Entry 4HE8 (X-ray diffraction, 3.30 A resolution); this record covers chains K and L of the 7 polymer chains in the assembly.

Chain K:
Protein: NADH-quinone oxidoreductase subunit 11
Organism: Thermus thermophilus
Notes: EC 1.6.5.3
UniProtKB: Q56226 (NQO11_THET8); residue numbers follow UniProt; this construct covers 1-95
Chain sequence (95 residues; each row starts with the number of its first residue):
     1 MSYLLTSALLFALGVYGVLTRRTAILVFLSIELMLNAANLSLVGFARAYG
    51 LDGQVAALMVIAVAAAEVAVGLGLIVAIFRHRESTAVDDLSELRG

Chain L:
Protein: NADH-quinone oxidoreductase subunit 12
Organism: Thermus thermophilus
Notes: EC 1.6.5.3
UniProtKB: Q56227 (NQO12_THET8); residue numbers follow UniProt; this construct covers 1-606
Chain sequence (606 residues; numbered 1 to 606; the number before each row is that of its first residue):
     1 MALLGTILLPLLGFALLGLFGKRMREPLPGVLASGLVLASFLLGAGLLLS
    51 GGARFQAEWLPGIPFSLLLDNLSGFMLLIVTGVGFLIHVYAIGYMGGDPG
   101 YSRFFAYFNLFIAMMLTLVLADSYPVMFIGWEGVGLASFLLIGFWYKNPQ
   151 YADSARKAFIVNRIGDLGFMLGMAILWALYGTLSISELKEAMEGPLKNPD
   201 LLALAGLLLFLGAVGKSAQIPLMVWLPDAMAGPTPVSALIHAATMVTAGV
   251 YLIARSSFLYSVLPDVSYAIAVVGLLTAAYGALSAFGQTDIKKIVAYSTI
   301 SQLGYMFLAAGVGAYWVALFHVFTHAFFKALLFLASGSVIHALGGEQDVR
   351 KMGGLWKHLPQTRWHALIGALALGGLPLLSGFWSKDAILAATLTYPFGGV
   401 GFYVGALLVAVLTAMYAMRWFVLVFLGEERGHHHPHEAPPVMLWPNHLLA
   451 LGSVLAGYLALPHPLPNVLEPFLKPALAEVEAHHLSLGAEWGLIALSAAV
   501 ALLGLWAGFVFFQRKVFPAWYLAFEAASREAFYVDRAYNALIVNPLKALA
   551 EALFYGDRGLLSGYFGLGGAARSLGQGLARLQTGYLRVYALLFVLGALLL
   601 LGVMRW
Disordered / not traced: 606

How chain K and chain L interact:
Pairs across the interface (24):
  V15(K) with V594(L), hydrophobic
  L19(K) with R587(L); A590(L); L591(L), hydrophobic; V594(L), hydrophobic
  T20(K) with R587(L)
  R21(K) with R587(L)
  R22(K) with R587(L)
  V87(K) with L586(L), hydrophobic; R587(L)
  D88(K) with Y585(L); L586(L); R587(L), salt bridge
  L90(K) with G584(L)
  S91(K) with T583(L); G584(L); Y585(L)
  L93(K) with G584(L); Y589(L)
  R94(K) with Q582(L); T583(L), hydrogen bond (side chain-backbone); Y585(L), hydrogen bond
  G95(K) with A579(L); Q582(L), hydrogen bond (backbone-backbone)
Also at the interface, not in a pair above, chain K (13 interface residues in all): V18

In short:
Chain K and chain L form an interface of 13 and 11 residues respectively; the contacts include 3 hydrogen
bonds and 1 salt bridge. Polar contacts include D88(K)-R587(L), R94(K)-T583(L) and R94(K)-Y585(L).
Here chain K is NADH-quinone oxidoreductase subunit 11 and chain L is NADH-quinone oxidoreductase subunit 12,
both from Thermus thermophilus. Entry 4HE8 (Crystal structure of the membrane domain of respiratory complex I
from Thermus thermophilus) was determined by X-ray diffraction together with 4HEA from the same study.
